PDB entry 6F59 | X-ray diffraction, 2.15 A resolution | chains D and B of the 4 polymer chains in the assembly

== Chain D ==
Molecule: 26-nt DNA strand
Sequence (26 nucleotides; row label = number of the first residue in the row):
     1 GAATTTCACA CCTAGGTGTG AAATTC

== Chain B ==
Name: Brachyury protein
From: Homo sapiens
UniProtKB: O15178 (BRAC_HUMAN); residue numbers follow UniProt; this construct covers 41-224
Chain sequence (192 residues; numbered 39 to 230; the number before each row is that of its first residue):
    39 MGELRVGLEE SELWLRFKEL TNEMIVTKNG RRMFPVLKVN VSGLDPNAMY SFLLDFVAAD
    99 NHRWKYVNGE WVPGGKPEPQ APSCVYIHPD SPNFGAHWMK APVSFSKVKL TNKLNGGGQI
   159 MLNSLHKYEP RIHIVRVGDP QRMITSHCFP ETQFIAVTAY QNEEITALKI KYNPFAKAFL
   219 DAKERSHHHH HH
Disordered / not traced: 39, 225-230
Sequence notes: initiating methionine (39); expression tag (40, 225-230); conflict Asp177 (Gly in O15178)
UniProt features mapped onto this chain:
  - DNA-binding region: Leu51 to Asp219 (T-box)
  - natural variant: Gly156 (G156C: In NTD; uncertain significance), His171 (H171R: In SAVA), Asp177 (G177D: this construct carries the variant)
From the paper describing this entry:
  - binding site for (4S)-2-methyl-2,4-pentanediol: Tyr88, Arg174, Met181

== Chain D / chain B interface ==
Residue-residue contacts - 19 pairs, chain D then chain B:
  DA3(D) - Lys103(B)  hydrogen bond to the phosphate
  DT4(D) - Arg101(B)  salt bridge to the phosphate
  DT4(D) - Lys103(B)  salt bridge to the phosphate
  DT4(D) - Leu163(B)  phosphate contact
  DT4(D) - Thr196(B)  sugar contact
  DT5(D) - Ser162(B)  hydrogen bond to the phosphate
  DT5(D) - Thr196(B)  hydrogen bond to the phosphate
  DT5(D) - Ala197(B)  base contact
  DT6(D) - Lys66(B)  phosphate contact
  DT6(D) - Asn150(B)  hydrogen bond to the phosphate
  DT6(D) - Thr196(B)  base contact
  DC7(D) - Lys66(B)  salt bridge to the phosphate
  DC11(D) - Ala216(B)  phosphate contact
  DC12(D) - Lys215(B)  phosphate contact
  DC12(D) - Ala216(B)  sugar contact
  DC12(D) - Arg223(B)  salt bridge to the phosphate
  DT13(D) - Pro212(B)  sugar contact
  DT13(D) - Phe213(B)  base contact
  DT13(D) - Lys215(B)  phosphate contact
Interface residues without a listed pair, chain D (9 interface residues in all): DA14
Interface residues without a listed pair, chain B (14 interface residues in all): Gln199

== Summary ==
9 residues of chain D and 14 residues of chain B are in contact; the contacts include 4 hydrogen bonds and 4
salt bridges. Polar pairs include DA3(D)-Lys103(B), DT5(D)-Ser162(B) and DT5(D)-Thr196(B). Curated annotation
(UniProt) lists a DNA-binding region on chain B. The paper reports a binding site for
(4S)-2-methyl-2,4-pentanediol at Tyr88(B), Arg174(B) and Met181(B).
Here chain D is a 26-nt DNA strand and chain B is Brachyury protein (Homo sapiens). Entry 6F59 (Crystal
structure of human Brachyury (T) G177D variant in complex with DNA) was determined by X-ray diffraction (same
publication as 6F58 and 8CDN).
